Entry 5EUK (X-ray diffraction, 2.50 A resolution); this record covers chains A and E of the 3 polymer chains in the assembly.

== Chain A ==
Protein: Cetuximab Fab light chain
Organism: Mus MUSCULUS, homo sapiens
Notes: antibody fragment or engineered binder
Chain sequence (213 residues; numbered 1 to 213; the number before each row is that of its first residue):
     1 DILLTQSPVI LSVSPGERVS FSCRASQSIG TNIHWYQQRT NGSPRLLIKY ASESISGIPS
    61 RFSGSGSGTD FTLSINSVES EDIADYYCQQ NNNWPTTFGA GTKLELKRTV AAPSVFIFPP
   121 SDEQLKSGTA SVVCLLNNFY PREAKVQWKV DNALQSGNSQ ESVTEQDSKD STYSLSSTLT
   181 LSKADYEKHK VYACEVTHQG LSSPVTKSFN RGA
Disordered / not traced: 213
Cystine bridges: Cys23-Cys88, Cys134-Cys194

== Chain E ==
Protein: F3H meditope
Chain sequence (12 residues; row label = number of the first residue in the row):
     1 CQHDLSTRRL KC
Cystine bridges: Cys1-Cys12

== Chain A / chain E interface ==
Residue-residue contacts - 26 pairs, chain A then chain E:
  Val9(A) with Cys1(E), hydrophobic; Cys12(E), hydrophobic
  Ile10(A) with Cys12(E), hydrophobic
  Gln38(A) with Arg8(E); Arg9(E)
  Arg39(A) with Arg9(E)
  Thr40(A) with Thr7(E); Arg9(E), hydrogen bond
  Asn41(A) with Ser6(E), hydrogen bond (side chain-backbone); Thr7(E), hydrogen bond (backbone-backbone); Arg8(E)
  Gly42(A) with Arg8(E), hydrogen bond (backbone-side chain)
  Ser43(A) with Arg8(E)
  Ala84(A) with Arg9(E)
  Asp85(A) with Arg9(E), salt bridge; Leu10(E), hydrogen bond (side chain-backbone)
  Tyr87(A) with His3(E); Leu10(E)
  Ala100(A) with His3(E), hydrogen bond (backbone-side chain); Leu10(E)
  Gly101(A) with Leu10(E)
  Thr102(A) with Leu10(E)
  Lys103(A) with Arg9(E); Leu10(E), hydrogen bond (side chain-backbone)
  Glu165(A) with Thr7(E); Arg9(E)
Other interface residues (no listed pair), chain A (18 interface residues in all): Ile83, Leu104
The authors on this interface:
  - specific contacts: Ala100(A)-His3(E) (backbone contact)
  - interface residues, chain A: Ala100(A)

== Summary ==
The interface between chain A and chain E involves 18 residues on one side and 8 on the other, with 7 hydrogen
bonds and 1 salt bridge. Polar contacts include Asp85(A)-Arg9(E), Thr40(A)-Arg9(E) and Asn41(A)-Ser6(E). The
paper describes a backbone contact between Ala100(A) and His3(E). The paper reports the interface residue
Ala100(A).
Here chain A is Cetuximab Fab light chain (Mus MUSCULUS, homo sapiens) and chain E is F3H meditope. Entry 5EUK
(Cetuximab Fab in complex with F3H meditope variant) was determined by X-ray diffraction (same publication as
5ETU, 5F88, 5FF6, 5I2I, 5IOP, 5IR1 and 7 further entries).
